8AYF - chains A and B; structure by X-ray diffraction, 1.84 A resolution.

== Chain A (and B) ==
Molecule: Sphingosine-1-phosphate lyase 1
From: Homo sapiens
Notes: EC 4.1.2.27; chain B of this document is another copy of the same molecule, construct and numbering; everything in this record applies to it too
UniProt: O95470 (SGPL1_HUMAN); residue numbers follow UniProt; this construct covers 81-568
Chain sequence (494 residues; each row starts with the number of its first residue):
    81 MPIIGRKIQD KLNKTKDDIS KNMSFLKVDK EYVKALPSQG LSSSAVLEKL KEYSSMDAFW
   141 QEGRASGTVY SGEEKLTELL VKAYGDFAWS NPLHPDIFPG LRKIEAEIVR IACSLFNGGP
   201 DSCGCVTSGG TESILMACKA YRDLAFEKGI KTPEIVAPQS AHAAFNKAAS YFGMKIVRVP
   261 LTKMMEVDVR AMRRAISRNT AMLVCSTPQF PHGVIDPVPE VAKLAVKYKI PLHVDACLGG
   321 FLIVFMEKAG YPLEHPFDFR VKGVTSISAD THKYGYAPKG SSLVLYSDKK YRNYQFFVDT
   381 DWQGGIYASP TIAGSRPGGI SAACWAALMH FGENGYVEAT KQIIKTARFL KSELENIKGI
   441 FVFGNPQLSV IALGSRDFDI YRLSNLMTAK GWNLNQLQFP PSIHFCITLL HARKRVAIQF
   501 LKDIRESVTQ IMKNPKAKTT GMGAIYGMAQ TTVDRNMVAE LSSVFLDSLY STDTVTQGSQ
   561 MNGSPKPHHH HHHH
Unresolved in the structure: 81-110, 554-574 (chain B: 81-105, 554-574)
Construct notes: expression tag (569-574)
Modified residues: Lys-353 ((2S)-2-amino-6-[[3-hydroxy-2-methyl-5-(phosphonooxymethyl)pyridin-4-yl]methylideneamino]hexanoic acid; LLP)

== How chain A and chain B interact ==
Residue-residue contacts (293; chain A residue first):
  Glu-111(A) with Lys-183(B), hydrogen bond (backbone-side chain); Glu-187(B)
  Tyr-112(A) with Arg-182(B), hydrogen bond; Lys-183(B); Glu-187(B)
  Val-113(A) with Glu-187(B), hydrogen bond (backbone-side chain); Met-409(B), hydrophobic
  Lys-114(A) with Arg-190(B); Ile-191(B); Ser-194(B), hydrogen bond (backbone-side chain)
  Ala-115(A) with Ile-191(B)
  Leu-116(A) with Ile-191(B), hydrophobic; Leu-195(B), hydrophobic; Phe-325(B), hydrophobic; Leu-408(B); Gly-412(B); Glu-413(B); Tyr-416(B), hydrophobic
  Pro-117(A) with Met-409(B); Gly-412(B); Glu-413(B), hydrogen bond (backbone-backbone)
  Ser-118(A) with Glu-413(B); Asn-414(B), hydrogen bond (backbone-backbone)
  Gln-119(A) with Asn-414(B)
  Gly-120(A) with Met-409(B); His-410(B); Phe-411(B); Gly-412(B); Asn-414(B), hydrogen bond (backbone-side chain)
  Leu-121(A) with Met-409(B), hydrogen bond (backbone-backbone); His-410(B), hydrogen bond (backbone-side chain)
  Ser-122(A) with His-410(B)
  Ser-123(A) with Leu-159(B); His-410(B)
  Val-126(A) with Ala-406(B), hydrophobic
  Leu-127(A) with Leu-159(B), hydrophobic
  Leu-130(A) with Ala-163(B), hydrophobic; Phe-167(B), hydrophobic; Ile-184(B), hydrophobic; Trp-405(B), hydrophobic
  Tyr-133(A) with Phe-167(B), hydrophobic; Gly-180(B); Lys-183(B), hydrogen bond; Ile-184(B), hydrophobic; Glu-187(B), hydrogen bond; Trp-405(B)
  Ser-134(A) with Phe-167(B)
  Met-136(A) with Pro-179(B), hydrophobic
  Phe-139(A) with Ile-177(B), hydrophobic
  Trp-140(A) with Ile-177(B), hydrophobic; Phe-178(B)
  Thr-148(A) with His-174(B); Phe-178(B)
  Val-149(A) with Trp-169(B), hydrophobic; Phe-178(B), hydrophobic
  Gly-152(A) with Trp-169(B)
  Thr-157(A) with Trp-169(B), hydrogen bond
  Leu-159(A) with Ser-123(B); Leu-127(B), hydrophobic
  Leu-160(A) with Trp-169(B), hydrophobic
  Val-161(A) with Val-161(B), hydrophobic; Gly-165(B)
  Lys-162(A) with Leu-127(B)
  Ala-163(A) with Leu-127(B); Leu-130(B), hydrophobic
  Tyr-164(A) with Tyr-164(B), hydrophobic; Pro-358(B); Ile-400(B)
  Gly-165(A) with Val-161(B)
  Phe-167(A) with Leu-130(B), hydrophobic; Tyr-133(B), hydrophobic; Ser-134(B); Asp-137(B)
  Trp-169(A) with Gly-152(B); Thr-157(B), hydrogen bond; Leu-160(B), hydrophobic; Tyr-356(B); Ala-357(B); Pro-358(B), hydrophobic
  Asn-171(A) with Lys-359(B)
  His-174(A) with Thr-148(B)
  Pro-175(A) with Leu-549(B), hydrophobic
  Asp-176(A) with Asn-473(B)
  Ile-177(A) with Asp-137(B); Phe-139(B), hydrophobic; Asn-473(B)
  Phe-178(A) with Asp-137(B); Trp-140(B); Thr-148(B)
  Pro-179(A) with Met-136(B); Asp-137(B)
  Gly-180(A) with Tyr-133(B); Asp-137(B), hydrogen bond (backbone-side chain)
  Leu-181(A) with Asp-137(B), hydrogen bond (backbone-side chain)
  Arg-182(A) with Tyr-112(B), hydrogen bond; Ser-548(B); Leu-549(B), hydrogen bond (side chain-backbone); Tyr-550(B); Ser-551(B), hydrogen bond (side chain-backbone)
  Lys-183(A) with Val-108(B); Lys-110(B); Glu-111(B), hydrogen bond (side chain-backbone); Tyr-112(B); Tyr-133(B), hydrogen bond
  Ile-184(A) with Tyr-133(B), hydrophobic
  Ala-186(A) with Leu-549(B); Tyr-550(B); Ser-551(B); Thr-552(B)
  Glu-187(A) with Tyr-112(B); Val-113(B), hydrogen bond (side chain-backbone); Tyr-133(B), hydrogen bond
  Arg-190(A) with Lys-114(B); Thr-552(B)
  Ile-191(A) with Val-113(B), hydrophobic; Lys-114(B); Ala-115(B); Leu-116(B), hydrophobic
  Ser-194(A) with Lys-114(B), hydrogen bond (side chain-backbone)
  Leu-195(A) with Leu-116(B), hydrophobic
  Gly-204(A) with Tyr-550(B)
  Cys-205(A) with Tyr-550(B), hydrophobic
  Thr-211(A) with Ile-392(B); Gly-394(B), hydrogen bond (side chain-backbone)
  Leu-215(A) with Ile-392(B), hydrophobic
  Met-216(A) with Tyr-251(B)
  Lys-219(A) with Tyr-251(B)
  Arg-222(A) with Ser-250(B), hydrogen bond (side chain-backbone); Tyr-251(B), hydrogen bond (side chain-backbone)
  Gln-239(A) with Gln-383(B)
  Ser-240(A) with Trp-382(B); Gln-383(B)
  Ala-241(A) with Trp-382(B), hydrogen bond (backbone-side chain)
  His-242(A) with Trp-382(B)
  Ala-243(A) with Phe-377(B); Trp-382(B); Tyr-387(B), hydrophobic
  Asn-246(A) with Phe-377(B); Asp-379(B)
  Lys-247(A) with Phe-377(B); Ser-389(B), hydrogen bond; Thr-391(B); Ile-392(B), hydrogen bond (side chain-backbone); Ala-393(B), hydrogen bond (side chain-backbone)
  Ser-250(A) with Arg-222(B), hydrogen bond (backbone-side chain)
  Tyr-251(A) with Lys-219(B); Arg-222(B), hydrogen bond (backbone-side chain); Tyr-251(B); Phe-252(B); Thr-391(B), hydrogen bond (side chain-backbone); Ile-392(B)
  Phe-252(A) with Tyr-251(B)
  Arg-258(A) with Trp-382(B)
  Leu-261(A) with Gln-383(B)
  Phe-290(A) with Trp-382(B), hydrophobic; Gly-384(B)
  Pro-291(A) with Gln-383(B); Gly-384(B)
  His-292(A) with Gln-383(B), hydrogen bond
  Phe-325(A) with Leu-116(B), hydrophobic
  His-352(A) with Ser-395(B)
  Lys-353(A) with Gly-394(B); Ser-395(B)
  Ala-357(A) with Trp-169(B)
  Pro-358(A) with Tyr-164(B); Trp-169(B), hydrophobic
  Lys-359(A) with Arg-396(B); Pro-397(B)
  Arg-372(A) with Asp-547(B), salt bridge; Tyr-550(B)
  Asn-373(A) with Asp-547(B)
  Phe-376(A) with Leu-546(B), hydrophobic; Asp-547(B)
  Phe-377(A) with Ala-243(B); Asn-246(B); Lys-247(B)
  Val-378(A) with Ser-542(B)
  Asp-379(A) with Asn-246(B)
  Thr-380(A) with Gln-478(B); Arg-535(B); Val-538(B); Ala-539(B)
  Asp-381(A) with Gln-478(B); Phe-479(B); Arg-535(B), salt bridge
  Trp-382(A) with Ala-241(B), hydrogen bond (side chain-backbone); His-242(B); Ala-243(B); Phe-290(B), hydrophobic; Gln-478(B)
  Gln-383(A) with Gln-239(B), hydrogen bond; Ser-240(B); Leu-261(B); Pro-291(B); His-292(B); Leu-477(B); Gln-478(B), hydrogen bond (backbone-backbone); Phe-479(B); Pro-480(B)
  Gly-384(A) with Phe-290(B); Pro-291(B); Gln-476(B); Leu-477(B)
  Gly-385(A) with Gln-476(B); Gln-478(B)
  Ile-386(A) with Gln-478(B); Ser-542(B)
  Tyr-387(A) with Ala-243(B), hydrophobic
  Ala-388(A) with Ser-542(B); Leu-546(B)
  Ser-389(A) with Lys-247(B), hydrogen bond; Leu-546(B)
  Thr-391(A) with Lys-247(B), hydrogen bond (backbone-side chain); Tyr-251(B), hydrogen bond (backbone-side chain)
  Ile-392(A) with Thr-211(B); Leu-215(B), hydrophobic; Lys-247(B), hydrogen bond (backbone-side chain); Tyr-251(B); Ile-392(B), hydrophobic
  Ala-393(A) with Lys-247(B), hydrogen bond (backbone-side chain)
  Gly-394(A) with Thr-211(B); Lys-353(B)
  Ser-395(A) with His-352(B); Lys-353(B)
  Arg-396(A) with Lys-359(B)
  Pro-397(A) with Lys-359(B); Gly-360(B)
  Ile-400(A) with Tyr-164(B)
  Trp-405(A) with Lys-129(B); Leu-130(B), hydrophobic; Tyr-133(B)
  Ala-406(A) with Val-126(B), hydrophobic
  Leu-408(A) with Leu-116(B)
  Met-409(A) with Val-113(B), hydrophobic; Pro-117(B); Gly-120(B); Leu-121(B), hydrogen bond (backbone-backbone)
  His-410(A) with Gly-120(B); Leu-121(B), hydrogen bond (side chain-backbone); Ser-123(B); Val-126(B)
  Phe-411(A) with Gly-120(B)
  Gly-412(A) with Leu-116(B); Pro-117(B); Gly-120(B)
  Glu-413(A) with Leu-116(B); Pro-117(B), hydrogen bond (backbone-backbone); Ser-118(B)
  Asn-414(A) with Ser-118(B), hydrogen bond (backbone-backbone); Gln-119(B); Gly-120(B), hydrogen bond (side chain-backbone)
  Tyr-416(A) with Leu-116(B), hydrophobic
  Asn-473(A) with Asp-176(B); Ile-177(B)
  Gln-476(A) with Gly-384(B); Gly-385(B)
  Leu-477(A) with Gln-383(B); Gly-384(B)
  Gln-478(A) with Thr-380(B); Asp-381(B); Trp-382(B); Gln-383(B), hydrogen bond (backbone-backbone); Gly-385(B); Ile-386(B)
  Phe-479(A) with Asp-381(B); Gln-383(B)
  Pro-480(A) with Gln-383(B)
  Ala-529(A) with Ile-386(B), hydrophobic
  Arg-535(A) with Thr-380(B); Asp-381(B), salt bridge
  Val-538(A) with Thr-380(B)
  Ala-539(A) with Thr-380(B)
  Ser-542(A) with Val-378(B); Ile-386(B)
  Ser-543(A) with Phe-376(B)
  Leu-546(A) with Phe-376(B), hydrophobic; Ala-388(B), hydrophobic; Pro-390(B)
  Asp-547(A) with Arg-372(B), salt bridge; Asn-373(B); Phe-376(B)
  Ser-548(A) with Arg-182(B)
  Leu-549(A) with Pro-175(B), hydrophobic; Arg-182(B), hydrogen bond (backbone-side chain)
  Tyr-550(A) with Ala-186(B); Gly-204(B); Cys-205(B); Arg-372(B); Pro-390(B)
  Ser-551(A) with Arg-182(B), hydrogen bond (backbone-side chain); Ala-186(B)
  Thr-552(A) with Ala-186(B); Arg-190(B)
Also at the interface, not in a pair above, chain A (150 interface residues in all): Lys-129, Asp-137, Ala-145, Asp-166, Ala-168, Ser-170, Leu-173, Glu-185, Val-189, Val-206, Ser-208, Met-265, Tyr-356, Gly-360, Lys-369, Pro-390, Phe-545
Also at the interface, not in a pair above, chain B (151 interface residues in all): Ser-122, Ala-145, Val-149, Lys-162, Asp-166, Ala-168, Ser-170, Asn-171, Leu-173, Glu-185, Val-189, Val-206, Ser-208, Met-216, Arg-258, Ala-402, Tyr-526, Ala-529, Ser-543, Phe-545

== In short ==
150 residues of chain A and 151 residues of chain B are in contact, with 50 hydrogen bonds and 4 salt bridges.
Polar pairs include Arg-372(A)/Asp-547(B), Asp-381(A)/Arg-535(B) and Glu-111(A)/Lys-183(B).
Both chains are Sphingosine-1-phosphate lyase 1 (Homo sapiens). Entry 8AYF (Crystal structure of human
Sphingosine-1-phosphate lyase 1) was determined by X-ray diffraction, deposited together with 8CMX.
